5TVR - chain A; structure by X-ray diffraction, 2.09 A resolution.

Chain A:
Molecule: Lysine-specific demethylase 4A
Organism: Homo sapiens
Notes: EC 1.14.11.-
UniProt: O75164 (KDM4A_HUMAN); residue numbers follow UniProt; this construct covers 1-359
Sequence (359 residues; row label = number of the first residue in the row):
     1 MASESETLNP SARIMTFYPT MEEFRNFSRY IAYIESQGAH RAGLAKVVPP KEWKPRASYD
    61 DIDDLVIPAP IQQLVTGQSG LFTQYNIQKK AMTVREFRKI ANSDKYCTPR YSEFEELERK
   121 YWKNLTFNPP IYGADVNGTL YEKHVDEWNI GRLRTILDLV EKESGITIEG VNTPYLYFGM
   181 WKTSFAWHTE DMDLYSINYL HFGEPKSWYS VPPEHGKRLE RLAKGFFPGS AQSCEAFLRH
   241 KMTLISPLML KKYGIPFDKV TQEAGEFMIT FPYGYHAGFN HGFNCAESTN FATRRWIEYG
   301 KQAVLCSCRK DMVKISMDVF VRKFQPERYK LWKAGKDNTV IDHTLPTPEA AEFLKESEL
Unresolved in the structure: 1-5, 354-359
Swiss-Prot annotation at these positions:
  - binding site (2-oxoglutarate): Tyr132, Asn198, Lys206, Lys241
  - binding site (Fe cation): His188, Glu190, His276
  - binding site (Zn(2+)): Cys234, His240, Cys306, Cys308
  - modified residue: Ala2 (N-acetylalanine)
Covalently attached groups: covalent link Arg29-Glu352
Metal / ion sites: Ni2+: His188, Glu190, His276 (together with 2-oxoglutaric acid); Zn2+: Cys234, His240, Cys306, Cys308
Ligand contacts: 2-oxoglutaric acid (AKG): Tyr132, Tyr177, Phe185, His188, Glu190, Ser196, Ile197, Asn198, Lys206, Trp208, Thr270, His276, Ser288
What the authors report for this chain:
  - Ni2+ coordination: His188, Glu190, His276

Overview:
Chain A binds 2-oxoglutaric acid. His188, Glu190 and His276 coordinate Ni2+. The Zn2+ site is built by Cys234,
His240, Cys306 and Cys308. From UniProt: 4 residues binding 2-oxoglutarate, 3 Fe cation-binding residues and 4
Zn2+-binding residues. From the paper: Ni2+ coordination by His188, Glu190 and His276.
Chain A is Lysine-specific demethylase 4A (Homo sapiens); the structure, JMJD2A in complex with Ni(II) and
alpha-Ketoglutarate, was determined by X-ray diffraction, deposited together with 5TVS.
